6BJ8 - chains D and H of the 5 polymer chains in the assembly; structure by X-ray diffraction, 1.75 A resolution.

== Chain D ==
Name: TCR 55 alpha chain
Source organism: Homo sapiens
Reference sequence: Q6IRV4 (Q6IRV4_HUMAN); residues 115-204 here correspond to UniProt positions 139-228 (UniProt number = residue number + 24)
Chain sequence (204 residues; each row starts with the number of its first residue):
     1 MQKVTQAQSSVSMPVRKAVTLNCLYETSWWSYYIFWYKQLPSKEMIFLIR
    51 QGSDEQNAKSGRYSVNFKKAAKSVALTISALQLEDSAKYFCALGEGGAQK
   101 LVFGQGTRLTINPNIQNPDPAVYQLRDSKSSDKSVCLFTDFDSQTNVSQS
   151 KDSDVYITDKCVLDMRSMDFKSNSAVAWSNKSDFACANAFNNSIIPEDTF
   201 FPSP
Not modelled in the structure: 1, 203-204
Cystine bridges: C23-C91, C136-C186
Construct notes: engineered mutation C161 (Thr185 in Q6IRV4)

== Chain H ==
Name: TCR 55 beta chain
Source organism: Homo sapiens
Reference sequence: K7N5M4 (K7N5M4_HUMAN); residues 102-244 here correspond to UniProt positions 107-249 (UniProt number = residue number + 5)
Chain sequence (242 residues; numbered 3 to 244; the number before each row is that of its first residue):
     3 GVTQTPKFQVLKTGQSMTLQCAQDMNHNSMYWYRQDPGMGLRLIYYSASE
    53 GTTDKGEVPNGYNVSRLNKREFSLRLESAAPSQTSVYFCASRTRGGTLIE
   103 QYFGPGTRLTVTEDLKNVFPPEVAVFEPSEAEISHTQKATLVCLATGFYP
   153 DHVELSWWVNGKEVHSGVCTDPQPLKEQPALNDSRYCLSSRLRVSATFWQ
   203 NPRNHFRCQVQFYGLSENDEWTQDRAKPVTQIVSAEAWGRAD
Cystine bridges: C23-C91, C145-C210
Construct notes: engineered mutation C189 (Ala194 in K7N5M4)

== Chain D / chain H interface ==
Contacting residue pairs (106):
  Y33(D) with T99(H); I101(H), hydrophobic
  F35(D) with E102(H)
  Y37(D) with E102(H); Q103(H), hydrogen bond (side chain-backbone); F105(H), hydrophobic
  Q39(D) with Q37(H), hydrogen bond; F90(H)
  P41(D) with P174(H)
  S42(D) with R110(H), hydrogen bond (backbone-side chain)
  K43(D) with F90(H); R110(H)
  M45(D) with F90(H), hydrophobic; F105(H), hydrophobic
  F47(D) with E102(H)
  R50(D) with T99(H); L100(H); E102(H), salt bridge
  E55(D) with T99(H)
  K88(D) with G40(H), hydrogen bond (side chain-backbone)
  F90(D) with Q37(H); M41(H); G42(H)
  G97(D) with R94(H), hydrogen bond (backbone-side chain)
  A98(D) with Y33(H), hydrogen bond (backbone-side chain); Y48(H)
  Q99(D) with Y33(H); Y35(H); R94(H); I101(H); Q103(H), hydrogen bond (backbone-side chain)
  K100(D) with L45(H); Y48(H)
  L101(D) with Y35(H), hydrogen bond (backbone-side chain); Q103(H)
  F103(D) with G42(H); L43(H)
  G104(D) with G42(H)
  Q105(D) with G40(H); M41(H); G42(H)
  D119(D) with H137(H), salt bridge
  Y123(D) with S131(H); A133(H); E134(H); H137(H); T138(H)
  Q124(D) with S131(H)
  L125(D) with F128(H); E129(H); T142(H); V144(H), hydrophobic
  R126(D) with F128(H); E129(H), hydrogen bond (backbone-backbone); P130(H), hydrogen bond (side chain-backbone); I135(H); W201(H); D244(H), hydrogen bond (side chain-backbone)
  S128(D) with A126(H); V127(H); F128(H)
  S131(D) with A126(H); F128(H)
  K133(D) with F128(H); T148(H)
  V135(D) with F128(H), hydrophobic; L146(H), hydrophobic
  L137(D) with T142(H)
  T139(D) with R195(H)
  D140(D) with T138(H); R195(H), salt bridge
  Y156(D) with L177(H), hydrophobic; E179(H)
  I157(D) with L177(H)
  T158(D) with D173(H); S191(H); R193(H), hydrogen bond
  D159(D) with R193(H)
  C161(D) with C171(H), disulfide; T172(H), hydrogen bond (side chain-backbone); R193(H)
  V162(D) with C171(H), hydrogen bond (backbone-side chain)
  L163(D) with G169(H); V170(H); C171(H), hydrophobic; R195(H)
  D164(D) with S168(H); G169(H), hydrogen bond (backbone-backbone)
  M165(D) with K140(H); S168(H); R195(H); V196(H); S197(H)
  R166(D) with S168(H), hydrogen bond (backbone-side chain)
  M168(D) with K140(H)
  F170(D) with K140(H); R195(H)
  S172(D) with R195(H), hydrogen bond
  S174(D) with R193(H), hydrogen bond
  A175(D) with R193(H)
  V176(D) with R193(H)
  W178(D) with L146(H), hydrophobic; L177(H), hydrophobic; C189(H), hydrophobic
  F200(D) with H137(H)
  P202(D) with A133(H), hydrophobic
Interface residues without a listed pair, chain D (54 interface residues in all): D127, S167
Interface residues without a listed pair, chain H (53 interface residues in all): V88, E132
Disulfides between the chains: C161(D)-C171(H)

== Overview ==
The interface between chain D and chain H involves 54 residues on one side and 53 on the other; the contacts
include 1 disulfide bond, 18 hydrogen bonds and 3 salt bridges. Polar contacts include R50(D)-E102(H),
D119(D)-H137(H) and D140(D)-R195(H).
Here chain D is TCR 55 alpha chain and chain H is TCR 55 beta chain, both from Homo sapiens. Entry 6BJ8 (TCR55
in complex with Pep20/HLA-B35) was determined by X-ray diffraction, deposited together with 6BJ2 and 6BJ3.
